2YJP - chain A; structure by X-ray diffraction, 2.26 A resolution.

[Chain A]
Molecule: Putative abc transporter, periplasmic binding protein, amino acid
Organism: Neisseria gonorrhoeae
Reference sequence: Q5F5B5 (Q5F5B5_NEIG1); residue numbers follow UniProt; this construct covers 18-284
Amino-acid sequence (291 residues; row label = number of the first residue in the row; numbers below 1 keep their minus sign (Met-6 is residue -6)):
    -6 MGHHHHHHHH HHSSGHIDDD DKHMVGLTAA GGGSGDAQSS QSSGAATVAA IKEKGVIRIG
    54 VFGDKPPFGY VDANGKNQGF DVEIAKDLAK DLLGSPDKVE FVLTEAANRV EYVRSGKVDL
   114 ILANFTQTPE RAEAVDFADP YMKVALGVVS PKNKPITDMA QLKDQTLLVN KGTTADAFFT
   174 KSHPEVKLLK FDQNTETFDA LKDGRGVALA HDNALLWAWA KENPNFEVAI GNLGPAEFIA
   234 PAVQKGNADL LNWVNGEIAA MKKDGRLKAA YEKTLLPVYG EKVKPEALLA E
Unresolved in the structure: -6 to 37
Construct notes: expression tag (-6 to 17); engineered mutation Ala23 (Cys in Q5F5B5)
Ion coordination: Zn2+ site 1: Glu46 (shared with 1 residue of chain B); Zn2+ site 2: Glu98, Asp185 (shared with 2 residues of chain B); Zn2+ site 3: His176, Glu178 (shared with 1 residue of chain C); Zn2+ site 4 near Glu189 (its only coordinating residue here); Zn2+ site 5 near Asp196 (its only coordinating residue here); Zn2+ site 6: Glu215 (shared with 2 residues of chain B)
Small-molecule neighbours: cysteine (CYS): Phe55, Lys58, Arg102, Asn117, Phe118, Thr119, Arg124, Gly165, Thr166, Thr167, His204, Asp205, Ile232

[In short]
Ligands of chain A: cysteine. Glu98 and Asp185 form the Zn2+ site 2. His176 and Glu178 coordinate Zn2+ site 3.
Chain A is Putative abc transporter, periplasmic binding protein, amino acid (Neisseria gonorrhoeae); the
structure, Crystal structure of the solute receptors for L-cysteine of Neisseria gonorrhoeae, was determined
by X-ray diffraction together with 2YLN and 3ZSF from the same study.
